Entry 7TRT (X-ray diffraction, 1.42 A resolution); this record covers chain A.

# Chain A
Protein: Cytochrome P450
From: Rhodopseudomonas palustris
Reference sequence: Q2IU02 (Q2IU02_RHOP2); residues 0-409 here correspond to UniProt positions 1-410 (UniProt number = residue number + 1)
Chain sequence (410 residues; row label = number of the first residue in the row; numbering starts at 0):
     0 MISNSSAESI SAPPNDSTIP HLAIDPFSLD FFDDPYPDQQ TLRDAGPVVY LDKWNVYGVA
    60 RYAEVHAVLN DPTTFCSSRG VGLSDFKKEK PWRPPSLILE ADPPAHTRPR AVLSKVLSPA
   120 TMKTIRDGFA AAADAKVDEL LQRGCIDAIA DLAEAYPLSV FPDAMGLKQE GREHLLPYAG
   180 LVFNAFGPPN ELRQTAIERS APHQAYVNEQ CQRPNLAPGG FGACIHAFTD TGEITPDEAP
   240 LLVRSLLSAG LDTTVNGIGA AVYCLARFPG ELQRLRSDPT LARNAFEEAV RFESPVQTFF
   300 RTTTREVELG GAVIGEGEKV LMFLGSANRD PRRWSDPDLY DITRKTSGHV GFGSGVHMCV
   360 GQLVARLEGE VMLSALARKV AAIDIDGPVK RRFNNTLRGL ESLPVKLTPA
Unresolved in the structure: 0-16
Bound ions: heme Fe near Cys358 (its only coordinating residue here)
Small-molecule neighbours:
  - heme (HEM): Leu68, Val80, Ile97, Leu98, His105, Arg109, Leu112, Leu116, Phe160, Ser244, Leu245, Ala248, Gly249, Thr252, Thr253, Gly256, Phe285, Val289, Pro294, Val295, Phe298, Arg300, Leu323, Gly350, Phe351, Gly352, Val355, His356, Cys358, Val359, Gly360, Val363, Ala364
  - 4-(furan-2-yl)benzoic acid (KQF): Arg92, Ser95, Ile97, Leu98, Val181, Phe182, Phe185, Arg243, Ser244, Ser247, Ala248, Val295, Phe298
What the authors report for this chain:
  - binding site for 4-(furan-2-yl)benzoic acid: Arg92, Ser95, Arg243, Ser244, Phe298

# Summary
Chain A binds heme and 4-(furan-2-yl)benzoic acid. From the paper: a binding site for 4-(furan-2-yl)benzoic
acid at Arg92, Ser95 and Arg243 among others.
Chain A is Cytochrome P450 (Rhodopseudomonas palustris); the structure, The crystal structure of CYP199A4
bound to 4-(furan-2-yl)benzoic acid, was determined by X-ray diffraction (same publication as 7TRU).
